6MRX - chains A and B; structure by X-ray diffraction, 2.00 A resolution.

[Chain A (and B)]
Protein: Sialidase26
Organism: unidentified bacterium
Notes: chain B of this document is another copy of the same molecule, construct and numbering; everything in this record applies to it too
Chain sequence (553 residues; numbered 1 to 553; the number before each row is that of its first residue):
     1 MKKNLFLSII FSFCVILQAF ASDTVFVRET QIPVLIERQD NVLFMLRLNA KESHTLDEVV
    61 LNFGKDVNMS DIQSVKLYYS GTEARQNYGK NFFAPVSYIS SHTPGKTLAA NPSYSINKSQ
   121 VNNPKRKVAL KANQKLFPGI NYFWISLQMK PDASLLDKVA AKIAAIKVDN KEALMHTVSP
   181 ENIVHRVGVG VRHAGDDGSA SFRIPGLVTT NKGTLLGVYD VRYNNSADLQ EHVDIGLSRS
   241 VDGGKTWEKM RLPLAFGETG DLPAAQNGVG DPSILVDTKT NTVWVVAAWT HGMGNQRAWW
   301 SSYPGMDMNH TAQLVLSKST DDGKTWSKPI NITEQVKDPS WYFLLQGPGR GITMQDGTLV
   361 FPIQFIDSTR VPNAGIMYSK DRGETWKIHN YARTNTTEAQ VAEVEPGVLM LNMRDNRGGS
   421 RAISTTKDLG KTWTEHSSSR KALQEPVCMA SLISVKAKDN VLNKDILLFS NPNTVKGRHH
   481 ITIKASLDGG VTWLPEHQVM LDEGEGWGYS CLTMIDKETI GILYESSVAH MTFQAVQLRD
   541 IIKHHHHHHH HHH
Unresolved in the structure: 1-21, 544-553
What the authors report for this chain:
  - specificity-determining residues: Thr397 (proposed by the authors, not directly observed)

[Chain A / chain B interface]
Pairs across the interface (90; chain A residue first):
  Tyr79(A) - Asp261(B)
  Tyr79(A) - Leu262(B)
  Tyr79(A) - Pro263(B)
  Ser80(A) - Pro263(B)
  Ser80(A) - Gln266(B)  hydrogen bond (backbone-side chain)
  Gly81(A) - Pro263(B)
  Gly81(A) - Gln266(B)
  Thr82(A) - Gln266(B)  hydrogen bond (backbone-side chain)
  Thr82(A) - Gly292(B)
  Thr82(A) - Met293(B)
  Thr82(A) - Gly294(B)
  Glu83(A) - Met293(B)
  Glu83(A) - Gly294(B)
  Ala84(A) - Met293(B)
  Ala84(A) - Gly294(B)
  Ala84(A) - Gln296(B)
  Ala84(A) - Ser301(B)
  Arg85(A) - Tyr303(B)
  Arg85(A) - Asn309(B)  hydrogen bond (side chain-backbone)
  Arg85(A) - His310(B)
  Gln86(A) - Gln296(B)
  Gln86(A) - Trp300(B)  hydrogen bond (side chain-backbone)
  Gln86(A) - Ser301(B)  hydrogen bond
  Gln86(A) - Tyr303(B)  hydrogen bond
  Asn87(A) - Gln296(B)
  Pro95(A) - Asn295(B)
  Val96(A) - Asn295(B)
  Asn111(A) - Asn224(B)  hydrogen bond
  Ser113(A) - Asn224(B)  hydrogen bond
  Ser113(A) - His232(B)
  Ser113(A) - Pro263(B)
  Ser113(A) - Ala264(B)  hydrogen bond (backbone-backbone)
  Ser113(A) - Ala265(B)  hydrogen bond (backbone-backbone)
  Tyr114(A) - Asn224(B)  hydrogen bond
  Tyr114(A) - Glu231(B)  hydrogen bond
  Tyr114(A) - Pro263(B)
  Tyr114(A) - Ala265(B)  hydrophobic
  Ile116(A) - Glu258(B)
  Ile116(A) - Asp261(B)
  Ile116(A) - Leu262(B)
  Ile116(A) - Pro263(B)
  Gln134(A) - Asp261(B)  hydrogen bond (side chain-backbone)
  Lys135(A) - Gly260(B)
  Lys135(A) - Asp261(B)  salt bridge
  Phe137(A) - Asn309(B)
  Pro138(A) - Asn309(B)
  Asn224(A) - Asn111(B)  hydrogen bond
  Asn224(A) - Ser113(B)  hydrogen bond
  Asn224(A) - Tyr114(B)
  Glu231(A) - Tyr114(B)  hydrogen bond
  His232(A) - Ser113(B)
  Glu258(A) - Ile116(B)
  Asp261(A) - Tyr79(B)
  Asp261(A) - Ile116(B)
  Asp261(A) - Gln134(B)
  Leu262(A) - Tyr79(B)
  Leu262(A) - Ile116(B)
  Pro263(A) - Ser80(B)
  Pro263(A) - Gly81(B)
  Pro263(A) - Ser113(B)
  Pro263(A) - Tyr114(B)
  Pro263(A) - Ile116(B)
  Ala264(A) - Ser113(B)  hydrogen bond (backbone-backbone)
  Ala265(A) - Ser113(B)  hydrogen bond (backbone-backbone)
  Ala265(A) - Tyr114(B)  hydrophobic
  Gln266(A) - Ser80(B)  hydrogen bond (side chain-backbone)
  Gln266(A) - Gly81(B)
  Gln266(A) - Thr82(B)  hydrogen bond (side chain-backbone)
  Gln266(A) - Pro95(B)
  Gly292(A) - Thr82(B)
  Met293(A) - Thr82(B)
  Met293(A) - Glu83(B)
  Met293(A) - Ala84(B)
  Gly294(A) - Thr82(B)
  Gly294(A) - Glu83(B)
  Gly294(A) - Ala84(B)
  Asn295(A) - Pro95(B)
  Asn295(A) - Val96(B)
  Gln296(A) - Ala84(B)
  Gln296(A) - Gln86(B)
  Gln296(A) - Asn87(B)
  Trp300(A) - Gln86(B)
  Ser301(A) - Ala84(B)
  Ser301(A) - Gln86(B)  hydrogen bond
  Tyr303(A) - Arg85(B)
  Tyr303(A) - Gln86(B)  hydrogen bond
  Asn309(A) - Arg85(B)  hydrogen bond (backbone-side chain)
  Asn309(A) - Phe137(B)
  Asn309(A) - Pro138(B)
  His310(A) - Arg85(B)
Other interface residues (no listed pair), chain A (42 interface residues in all): Ser115, Asn225, His291
Other interface residues (no listed pair), chain B (42 interface residues in all): Ser115, Asn225, His291

[Overview]
The chain A/chain B interface involves 42 residues from each chain; the contacts include 23 hydrogen bonds and
1 salt bridge. Polar pairs include Lys135(A)-Asp261(B), Ser80(A)-Gln266(B) and Thr82(A)-Gln266(B). From the
paper: the specificity determinant Thr397(A).
Chain A and chain B are both Sialidase26 (unidentified bacterium); the structure, Sialidase26 apo, was
determined by X-ray diffraction (same publication as 6MNJ, 6MRV and 6MYV).
